7YSJ - chains B and D of the 4 polymer chains in the assembly; structure by electron microscopy, 5.20 A resolution (low resolution: residue-level contacts below are approximate; hydrogen-bond / salt-bridge calls are withheld).

[Chain B (and D)]
Molecule: Glutamate receptor
Organism: Rattus norvegicus
Notes: chain D of this document is another copy of the same molecule, construct and numbering; everything in this record applies to it too
UniProt: A0A0G2K830 (A0A0G2K830_RAT); residues 1-837 here correspond to UniProt positions 35-871 (UniProt number = residue number + 34)
Sequence (1098 residues; row label = number of the first residue in the row):
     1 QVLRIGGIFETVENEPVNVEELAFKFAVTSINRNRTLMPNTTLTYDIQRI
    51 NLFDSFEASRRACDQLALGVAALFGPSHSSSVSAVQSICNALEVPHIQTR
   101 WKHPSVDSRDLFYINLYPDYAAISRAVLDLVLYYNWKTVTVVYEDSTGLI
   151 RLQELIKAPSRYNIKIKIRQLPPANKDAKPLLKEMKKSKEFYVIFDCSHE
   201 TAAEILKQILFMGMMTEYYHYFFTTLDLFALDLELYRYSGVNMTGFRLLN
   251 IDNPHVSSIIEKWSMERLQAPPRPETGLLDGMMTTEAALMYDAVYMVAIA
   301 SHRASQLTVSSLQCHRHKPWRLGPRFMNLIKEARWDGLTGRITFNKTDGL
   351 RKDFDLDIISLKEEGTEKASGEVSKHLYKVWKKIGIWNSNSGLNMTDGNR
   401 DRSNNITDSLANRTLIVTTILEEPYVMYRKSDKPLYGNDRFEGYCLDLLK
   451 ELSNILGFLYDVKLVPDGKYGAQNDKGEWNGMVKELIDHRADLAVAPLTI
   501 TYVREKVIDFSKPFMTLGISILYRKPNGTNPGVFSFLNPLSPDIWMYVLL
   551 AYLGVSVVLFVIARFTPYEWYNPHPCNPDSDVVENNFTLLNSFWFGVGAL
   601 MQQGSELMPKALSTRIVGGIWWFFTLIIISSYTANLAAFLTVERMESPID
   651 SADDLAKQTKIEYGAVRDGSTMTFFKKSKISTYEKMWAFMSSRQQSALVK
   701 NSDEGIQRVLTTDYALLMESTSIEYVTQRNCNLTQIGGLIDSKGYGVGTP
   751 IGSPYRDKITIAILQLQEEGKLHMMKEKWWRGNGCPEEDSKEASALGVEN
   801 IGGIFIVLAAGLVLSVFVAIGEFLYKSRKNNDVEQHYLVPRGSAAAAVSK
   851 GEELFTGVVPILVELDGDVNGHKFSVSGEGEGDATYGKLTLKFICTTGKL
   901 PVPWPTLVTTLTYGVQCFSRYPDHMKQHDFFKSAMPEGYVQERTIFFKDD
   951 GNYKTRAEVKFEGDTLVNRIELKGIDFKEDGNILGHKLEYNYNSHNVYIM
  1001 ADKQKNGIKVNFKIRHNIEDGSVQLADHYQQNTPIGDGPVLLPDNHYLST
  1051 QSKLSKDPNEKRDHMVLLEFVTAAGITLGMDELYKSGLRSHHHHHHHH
Unresolved in the structure: 365-380, 528-626, 787-1098
Disulfides: Cys63-Cys314, Cys731-Cys785
Sequence notes: engineered mutation Tyr552 (Cys586 in A0A0G2K830), Val557 (Cys591 in A0A0G2K830); expression tag (838-1098)

[Chain B / chain D interface]
Residue-residue contacts (11):
  Leu210(B) - Met215(D)
  Phe211(B) - Arg237(D)
  Met212(B) - Ser239(D)
  Gly213(B) - Met215(D)
  Gly213(B) - Thr216(D)
  Glu234(B) - Phe211(D)
  Tyr236(B) - Phe211(D)
  Tyr236(B) - Met212(D)
  Arg237(B) - Phe211(D)
  Arg237(B) - Met212(D)
  Ser239(B) - Met212(D)
Other interface residues (no listed pair), chain B (9 interface residues in all): Tyr238
Other interface residues (no listed pair), chain D (7 interface residues in all): Gly240

[Overview]
The interface between chain B and chain D involves 9 residues on one side and 7 on the other.
Chain B and chain D are both Glutamate receptor (Rattus norvegicus); the structure, GluK1-1a in nanodisc
captured in SYM2081 bound desensitized state, was determined by electron microscopy together with 8GPR and
7YSV from the same study.
